8VQY - chains I and J of the 9 polymer chains in the assembly; structure by electron microscopy, 2.82 A resolution.

Chain I:
Protein: Kappa FAB light chain
Source organism: Mus musculus
Notes: antibody fragment or engineered binder
Amino-acid sequence (213 residues; row label = number of the first residue in the row):
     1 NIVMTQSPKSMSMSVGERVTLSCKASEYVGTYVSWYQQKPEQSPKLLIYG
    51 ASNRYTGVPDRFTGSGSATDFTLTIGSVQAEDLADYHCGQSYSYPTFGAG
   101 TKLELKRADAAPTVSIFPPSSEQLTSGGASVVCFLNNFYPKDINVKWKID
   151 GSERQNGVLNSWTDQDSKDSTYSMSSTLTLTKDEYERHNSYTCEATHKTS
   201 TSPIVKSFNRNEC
Unresolved in the structure: 106-213
Disulfide bonds: Cys23-Cys88

Chain J:
Protein: IGG2B FAB heavy chain
Source organism: Mus musculus
Notes: antibody fragment or engineered binder
Amino-acid sequence (454 residues; each row starts with the number of its first residue):
     1 EVQLQQSGAELVKPGASVKLSCTASGFNIKDTYMYWVKQRPEQGLEWIGR
    51 IDPANGDTKYDPKFQGKATITTDTFSNTAYLQLSSLTSEDTAVYYCARKG
   101 LRWAMDYWGQGTSVTVSTAKTTPPSVYPLAPGCGDTTGSSVTLGCLVKGY
   151 FPESVTVTWNSGSLSSSVHTFPALLQSGLYTMSSSVTVPSSTWPSQTVTC
   201 SVAHPASSTTVDKKLEPSGPISTINPCPPCKECHKCPAPNLEGGPSVFIF
   251 PPNIKDVLMISLTPKVTCVVVDVSEDDPDVQISWFVNNVEVHTAQTQTHR
   301 EDYNSTIRVVSTLPIQHQDWMSGKEFKCKVNNKDLPSPIERTISKIKGLV
   351 RAPQVYILPPPAEQLSRKDVSLTCLVVGFNPGDISVEWTSNGHTEENYKD
   401 TAPVLDSDGSYFIYSKLNMKTSKWEKTDSFSCNVRHEGLKNYYLKKTISR
   451 SPGK
Unresolved in the structure: 1, 118-454
Disulfide bonds: Cys22-Cys96

How chain I and chain J interact:
Pairs across the interface (30):
  Thr31(I) with Arg102(J), hydrogen bond
  Tyr32(I) with Arg102(J)
  Tyr36(I) with Ala104(J), hydrogen bond (side chain-backbone); Met105(J); Trp108(J)
  Gln38(I) with Gln39(J), hydrogen bond; Tyr95(J), hydrogen bond
  Gln42(I) with Tyr95(J)
  Ser43(I) with Tyr95(J); Gly109(J)
  Pro44(I) with Tyr95(J); Trp108(J)
  Leu46(I) with Ala104(J); Asp106(J)
  Tyr49(I) with Leu101(J); Ala104(J), hydrophobic
  Gly50(I) with Arg102(J)
  Tyr55(I) with Leu101(J), hydrophobic; Asp106(J); Tyr107(J)
  Ser91(I) with Trp103(J), hydrogen bond (side chain-backbone)
  Tyr94(I) with Trp47(J), hydrophobic; Arg50(J); Lys59(J)
  Pro95(I) with Tyr35(J), hydrophobic; Trp47(J); Met105(J), hydrophobic
  Phe97(I) with Leu45(J); Met105(J), hydrophobic
  Ala99(I) with Gly44(J)
Interface residues without a listed pair, chain I (20 interface residues in all): Ser34, Asn53, His87, Gly98
Interface residues without a listed pair, chain J (19 interface residues in all): Val37, Gln43

Overview:
20 residues of chain I face 19 of chain J across their interface; the contacts include 5 hydrogen bonds. Polar
pairs include Thr31(I)-Arg102(J), Tyr36(I)-Ala104(J) and Gln38(I)-Gln39(J).
Here chain I is Kappa FAB light chain and chain J is IGG2B FAB heavy chain, both from Mus musculus. Entry 8VQY
(Human GABAA receptor alpha1-beta2-gamma2 subtype in complex with GABA plus methaqualone) was determined by
electron microscopy (same publication as 8VRN).
